7PFX - chains M and J of the 11 polymer chains in the assembly; structure by electron microscopy, 4.30 A resolution (low resolution: residue-level contacts below are approximate; hydrogen-bond / salt-bridge calls are withheld).

== Chain M ==
Name: Histone H2A type 1-B/E
From: Homo sapiens
UniProt: P04908 (H2A1B_HUMAN); residues 0-129 here correspond to UniProt positions 1-130 (UniProt number = residue number + 1)
Sequence (147 residues; row label = number of the first residue in the row; numbers below 1 keep their minus sign (His-17 is residue -17)):
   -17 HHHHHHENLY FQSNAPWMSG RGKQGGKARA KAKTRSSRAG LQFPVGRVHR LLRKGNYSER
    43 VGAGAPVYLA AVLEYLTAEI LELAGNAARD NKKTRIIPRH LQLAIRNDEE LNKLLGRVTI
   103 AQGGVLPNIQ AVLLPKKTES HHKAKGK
Not modelled in the structure: -17 to 9, 119-129
Sequence notes: expression tag (-17 to -1)
Curated features (UniProtKB/Swiss-Prot):
  - modified residue: Ser1 (N-acetylserine), Arg3 (Citrulline), Lys5 (N6-(2-hydroxyisobutyryl)lysine), Lys9 (N6-(2-hydroxyisobutyryl)lysine), Lys13 (N6-(beta-hydroxybutyryl)lysine), Lys36 (N6-(2-hydroxyisobutyryl)lysine), Lys74 (N6-(2-hydroxyisobutyryl)lysine), Lys75 (N6-(2-hydroxyisobutyryl)lysine), Lys95 (N6-(2-hydroxyisobutyryl)lysine), Gln104 (N5-methylglutamine), Lys118 (N6-(2-hydroxyisobutyryl)lysine), Lys119 (N6-crotonyllysine), Thr120 (Phosphothreonine), Lys125 (N6-crotonyllysine)
  - cross-link (Glycyl lysine isopeptide (Lys-Gly)): Lys13 (interchain with G-Cter in ubiquitin), Lys15 (interchain with G-Cter in ubiquitin), Lys119 (interchain with G-Cter in ubiquitin)

== Chain J ==
Molecule: 177-nt DNA strand
From: synthetic construct
Sequence (177 nucleotides; each row starts with the number of its first residue):
   223 CATGCACTTA CATGCACAGG ATGTATATAT GTGACACGTG CCTGGAGACT AGGGAGTAAT
   283 CCCCTTGGCG GTTAAAACGC GGGGGACAGC GCGTACGTGC GTTTAAGCGG TGCTAGAGCT
   343 GTCTACGACC AATTGAGCGG CCTCGGCACC GGGATTCTCC AGTGGCCAGT GGCGGCC

== How chain M and chain J interact ==
Contacting residue pairs (19; chain M residue first):
  Arg11(M) with DA268(J); DG269(J)
  Ala12(M) with DG269(J); DA270(J)
  Lys13(M) with DG269(J)
  Ala14(M) with DG269(J)
  Lys15(M) with DA268(J); DG269(J)
  Arg17(M) with DA268(J)
  Arg20(M) with DG269(J)
  Gly28(M) with DG267(J); DA268(J)
  Arg29(M) with DG267(J)
  Arg32(M) with DG266(J); DG267(J)
  Arg42(M) with DG274(J); DG276(J)
  Arg77(M) with DC257(J); DA258(J)
Other interface residues (no listed pair), chain M (13 interface residues in all): Thr16

== In short ==
Chain M and chain J form an interface of 13 and 9 residues respectively.
Chain M is Histone H2A type 1-B/E (Homo sapiens) and chain J is a 177-nt DNA strand (synthetic construct); the
structure, Nucleosome 3 of the 4x207 nucleosome array containing H1, was determined by electron microscopy,
deposited together with 7PET, 7PEU, 7PEV, 7PEW, 7PEX, 7PEY and 16 further entries.
